PDB entry 5I8T | X-ray diffraction, 1.75 A resolution | chain A

# Chain A
Name: 1,2-dihydroxy-3-keto-5-methylthiopentene dioxygenase
From: Mus musculus
Notes: EC 1.13.11.54
UniProtKB: Q99JT9 (MTND_MOUSE); residue numbers follow UniProt; this construct covers 1-179
Chain sequence (179 residues; numbered 1 to 179; the number before each row is that of its first residue):
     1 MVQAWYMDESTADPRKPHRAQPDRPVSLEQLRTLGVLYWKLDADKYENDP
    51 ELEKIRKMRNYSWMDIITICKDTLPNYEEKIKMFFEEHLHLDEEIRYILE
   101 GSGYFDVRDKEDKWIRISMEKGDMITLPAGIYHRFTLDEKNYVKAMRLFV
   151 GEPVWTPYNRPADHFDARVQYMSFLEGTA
Ion coordination: Ni2+: His-88, His-90, Glu-94, His-133 (together with lactic acid)
Ligand contacts: lactic acid (LAC): Phe-84, His-88, His-90, Glu-94, Arg-96, His-133, Phe-135
From the paper describing this entry:
  - binding site for lactic acid: Phe-84, Arg-96, Phe-135

# Summary
Ligands of chain A: lactic acid. The Ni2+ site is built by His-88, His-90, Glu-94 and His-133. From the paper:
a binding site for lactic acid at Phe-84, Arg-96 and Phe-135.
Chain A is 1,2-dihydroxy-3-keto-5-methylthiopentene dioxygenase (Mus musculus); the structure, Structure of
Mouse Acireductone dioxygenase with Ni2+ ion and D-lactic acid in the active site, was determined by X-ray
diffraction (same publication as 5I8S, 5I8Y, 5I91 and 5I93).
